Entry 8B4T (X-ray diffraction, 1.45 A resolution); this record covers chain A.

[Chain A]
Name: Cathepsin B
Source organism: Homo sapiens
Notes: EC 3.4.22.1
UniProtKB: P07858 (CATB_HUMAN); residues 0-254 here correspond to UniProt positions 79-333 (UniProt number = residue number + 79)
Sequence (255 residues; each row starts with the number of its first residue; numbering starts at 0):
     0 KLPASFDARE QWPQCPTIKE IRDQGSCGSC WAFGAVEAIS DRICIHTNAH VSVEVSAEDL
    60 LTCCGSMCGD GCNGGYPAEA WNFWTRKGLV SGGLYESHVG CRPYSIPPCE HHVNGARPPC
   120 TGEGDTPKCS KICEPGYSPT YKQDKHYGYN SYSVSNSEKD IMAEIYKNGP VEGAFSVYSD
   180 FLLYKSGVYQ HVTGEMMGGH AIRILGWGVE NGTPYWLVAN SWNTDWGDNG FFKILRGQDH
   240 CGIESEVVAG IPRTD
Differences from the reference sequence: engineered mutation Ala115 (Ser194 in P07858)
Curated features (UniProtKB/Swiss-Prot):
  - active site: Cys29, His199, Asn219
  - modified residue: Lys141 (N6-acetyllysine)
  - glycosylation: Asn113 (N-linked (GlcNAc...) asparagine)
Disulfides: Cys14-Cys43, Cys26-Cys71, Cys62-Cys128, Cys63-Cys67, Cys100-Cys132, Cys108-Cys119
Covalently attached groups: compound P9F linked to Cys29
Small-molecule neighbours: P9F ((2S)-2-[[(2S)-2-[(4-chloranylphenoxy)carbonylamino]-3-cyclohexyl-propanoyl]amino]-3-phenyl-propanoic acid): Gln23, Gly24, Cys26, Gly27, Ser28, His110, His111, Cys119, Thr120, Gly121, Val176, Leu181, Met196, Gly197, Gly198, His199, Trp221
From the paper describing this entry:
  - binding site for P9F: Gln23, Cys29, His110, His111, Val176, Leu181, Met196, His199, Trp221
  - catalytic residues: Gln23, Cys29, His199

[Summary]
Covalently linked compound P9F: at Cys29. From UniProt: 3 active-site residues. From the paper: catalytic
residues Gln23, Cys29 and His199; a binding site for P9F at Gln23, Cys29 and His110 among others.
Chain A is Cathepsin B (Homo sapiens); the structure, Human cathepsin B in complex with the carbamate
inhibitor 7, was determined by X-ray diffraction together with 8B5F from the same study.
